Entry 3PBT (X-ray diffraction, 1.64 A resolution); this record covers chain A.

== Chain A ==
Molecule: Penicillin-binding protein 3
From: Pseudomonas aeruginosa
Reference sequence: Q51504 (Q51504_PSEAE); numbering as in UniProt (aligned over 50-579)
Amino-acid sequence (538 residues; numbered 42 to 579; the number before each row is that of its first residue):
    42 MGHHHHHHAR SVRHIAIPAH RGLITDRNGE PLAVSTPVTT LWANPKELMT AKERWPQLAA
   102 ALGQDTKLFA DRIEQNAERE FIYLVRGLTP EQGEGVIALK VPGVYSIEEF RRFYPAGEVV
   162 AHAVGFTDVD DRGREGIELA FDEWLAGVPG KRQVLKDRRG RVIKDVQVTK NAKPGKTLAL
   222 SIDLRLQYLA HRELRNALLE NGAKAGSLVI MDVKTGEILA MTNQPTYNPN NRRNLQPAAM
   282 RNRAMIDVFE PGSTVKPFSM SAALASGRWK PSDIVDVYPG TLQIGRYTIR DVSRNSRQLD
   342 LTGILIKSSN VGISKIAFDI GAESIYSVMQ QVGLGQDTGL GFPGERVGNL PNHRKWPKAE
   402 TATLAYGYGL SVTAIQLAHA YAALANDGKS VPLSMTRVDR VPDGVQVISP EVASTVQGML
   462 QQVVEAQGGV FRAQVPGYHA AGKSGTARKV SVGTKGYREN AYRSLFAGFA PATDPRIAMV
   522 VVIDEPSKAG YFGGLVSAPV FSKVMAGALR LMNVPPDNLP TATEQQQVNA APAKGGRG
Not modelled in the structure: 42-52, 491-500, 564-579
Construct notes: expression tag (42-49)
Residues lining bound ligands: MC-1 (open form) (UE1; (4S,7Z)-7-(2-amino-1,3-thiazol-4-yl)-1-[({4-[(2R)-2,3-dihydroxypropyl]-3-(4,5-dihydroxypyridin-2-yl)-5-oxo-4,5-dihydro- 1H-1,2,4-triazol-1-yl}sulfonyl)amino]-4-formyl-10,10-dimethyl-1,6-dioxo-9-oxa-2,5,8-triazaundec-7-en-11-oate): Glu-291, Gly-293, Ser-294, Lys-297, Val-333, Ser-334, Ile-347, Lys-348, Ser-349, Asn-351, Gly-408, Tyr-409, Gly-470, Val-471, Phe-472, Arg-473, Lys-484, Ser-485, Gly-486, Thr-487, Ala-488, Arg-489, Tyr-503, Tyr-532, Phe-533, Gly-534, Gly-535, Leu-536
From the paper describing this entry:
  - conformationally variable residues (side-chain flip): Tyr-409
  - binding site for MC-1 (open form): Val-333, Ser-349, Lys-484, Thr-487, Arg-489, Tyr-503, Phe-533, Gly-534, Gly-535

== Overview ==
Chain A binds MC-1 (open form). From the paper: a binding site for MC-1 (open form) at Val-333, Ser-349 and
Lys-484 among others; conformational variability at Tyr-409.
Chain A is Penicillin-binding protein 3 (Pseudomonas aeruginosa); the structure, Crystal structure of PBP3
complexed with MC-1, was determined by X-ray diffraction, deposited together with 3PBN, 3PBO, 3PBQ, 3PBR and
3PBS.
